PDB entry 4TYW | X-ray diffraction, 2.20 A resolution | chains A and B

[Chain A]
Name: ATP-dependent RNA helicase MSS116, mitochondrial
From: Saccharomyces cerevisiae
Notes: EC 3.6.4.13
UniProtKB: P15424 (MS116_YEAST); residue numbers follow UniProt; this construct covers 88-595
Sequence (509 residues; each row starts with the number of its first residue):
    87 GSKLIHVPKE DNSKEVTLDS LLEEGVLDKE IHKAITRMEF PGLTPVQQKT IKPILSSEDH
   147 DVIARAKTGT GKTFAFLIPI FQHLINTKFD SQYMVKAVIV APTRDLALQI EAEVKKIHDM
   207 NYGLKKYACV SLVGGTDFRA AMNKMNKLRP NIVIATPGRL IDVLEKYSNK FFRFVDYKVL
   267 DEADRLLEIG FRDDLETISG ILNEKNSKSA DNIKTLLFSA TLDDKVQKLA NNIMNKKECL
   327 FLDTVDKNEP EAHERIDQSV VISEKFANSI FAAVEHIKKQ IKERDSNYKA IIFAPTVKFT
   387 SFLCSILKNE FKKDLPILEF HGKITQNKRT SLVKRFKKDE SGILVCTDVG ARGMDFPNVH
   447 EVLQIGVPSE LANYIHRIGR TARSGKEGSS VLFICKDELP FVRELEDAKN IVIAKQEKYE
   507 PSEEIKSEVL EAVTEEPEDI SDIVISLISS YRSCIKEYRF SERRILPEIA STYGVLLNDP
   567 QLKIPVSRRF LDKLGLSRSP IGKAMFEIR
Unresolved in the structure: 87
Differences from the reference sequence: expression tag (87)
Bound ions: Mg2+: Phe442, Arg466
Small-molecule neighbours:
  - ADP (adenosine-5'-diphosphate): Phe126, Pro127, Gly128, Leu129, Thr130, Gln133, Lys153, Thr154, Gly155, Thr156, Gly157, Lys158, Thr159, Phe160, Gly439, Asp441, Arg469, Ser470
  - beryllium trifluoride (BEF): Thr154, Gly155, Lys158, Glu268, Ala306, Gly439, Arg466, Arg469
Swiss-Prot annotation at these positions:
  - motif: Ser106 to Gln134 (Q motif), Asp267 to Asp270 (DEAD box)
  - binding site (ATP): Ala152 to Thr159
What the authors report for this chain:
  - binding site for ADP: Phe126, Gly128, Gln133
  - specificity-determining residues: Phe126, Gly128, Gln133

[Chain B]
Molecule: 7-nt RNA strand
Sequence (7 nucleotides; each row starts with the number of its first residue):
     1 AAAAAAA

[Chain A / chain B interface]
Residue-residue contacts (43; chain A residue first):
  Pro188(A) - A4(B)  hydrogen bond to the sugar
  Pro188(A) - A5(B)  sugar contact
  Thr189(A) - A4(B)  sugar contact
  Thr189(A) - A5(B)  phosphate contact
  Arg190(A) - A5(B)  hydrogen bond to the phosphate
  Arg190(A) - A6(B)  salt bridge to the phosphate
  Arg190(A) - A7(B)  hydrogen bond to the phosphate
  Gly220(A) - A6(B)  hydrogen bond to the phosphate
  Gly220(A) - A7(B)  phosphate contact
  Gly221(A) - A7(B)  hydrogen bond to the phosphate
  Thr242(A) - A5(B)  hydrogen bond to the phosphate
  Thr242(A) - A6(B)  hydrogen bond to the phosphate
  Pro243(A) - A5(B)  sugar contact
  Gly244(A) - A5(B)  hydrogen bond to the sugar
  Gly244(A) - A6(B)  sugar contact
  Arg245(A) - A6(B)  hydrogen bond to the phosphate
  Arg245(A) - A7(B)  salt bridge to the phosphate
  Asp248(A) - A6(B)  hydrogen bond to the sugar
  Arg271(A) - A3(B)  base contact
  Arg271(A) - A4(B)  hydrogen bond to the base
  Gly276(A) - A4(B)  base contact
  Phe277(A) - A4(B)  base contact
  Phe277(A) - A5(B)  sugar contact
  Pro381(A) - A3(B)  sugar contact
  Thr382(A) - A3(B)  phosphate contact
  Val383(A) - A3(B)  hydrogen bond to the phosphate
  Val383(A) - A4(B)  phosphate contact
  Lys384(A) - A1(B)  phosphate contact
  Lys384(A) - A2(B)  salt bridge to the phosphate
  His407(A) - A4(B)  phosphate contact
  Gly408(A) - A4(B)  hydrogen bond to the phosphate
  Arg415(A) - A5(B)  salt bridge to the phosphate
  Thr433(A) - A3(B)  hydrogen bond to the phosphate
  Thr433(A) - A4(B)  hydrogen bond to the phosphate
  Asp434(A) - A3(B)  sugar contact
  Val435(A) - A3(B)  sugar contact
  Val435(A) - A4(B)  phosphate contact
  Ile531(A) - A1(B)  sugar contact
  Ser532(A) - A1(B)  sugar contact
  Ser532(A) - A2(B)  sugar contact
  Ser535(A) - A1(B)  hydrogen bond to the sugar
  Ser535(A) - A2(B)  sugar contact
  Ser536(A) - A2(B)  sugar contact
Interface residues without a listed pair, chain A (30 interface residues in all): Val219, Thr222, Ser455

[Summary]
Chain A and chain B form an interface of 30 and 7 residues respectively; the contacts include 16 hydrogen
bonds and 4 salt bridges. Among the polar pairs are Arg271(A)-A4(B), Pro188(A)-A4(B) and Gly244(A)-A5(B). The
paper reports a binding site for ADP at Phe126(A), Gly128(A) and Gln133(A); specificity determinants
Phe126(A), Gly128(A) and Gln133(A).
Here chain A is ATP-dependent RNA helicase MSS116, mitochondrial (Saccharomyces cerevisiae) and chain B is a
7-nt RNA strand. Entry 4TYW (DEAD-box helicase Mss116 bound to ssRNA and ADP-BeF) was determined by X-ray
diffraction together with 4TZ6, 4TYN, 4TYY and 4TZ0 from the same study.
